Entry 4HEA (X-ray diffraction, 3.30 A resolution); this record covers chains 1 and 2 of the 16 polymer chains in the assembly.

# Chain 1
Protein: NADH-quinone oxidoreductase subunit 1
Source organism: Thermus thermophilus
Notes: EC 1.6.5.3
UniProtKB: Q56222 (NQO1_THET8); numbering as in UniProt (aligned over 1-438)
Sequence (438 residues; each row starts with the number of its first residue):
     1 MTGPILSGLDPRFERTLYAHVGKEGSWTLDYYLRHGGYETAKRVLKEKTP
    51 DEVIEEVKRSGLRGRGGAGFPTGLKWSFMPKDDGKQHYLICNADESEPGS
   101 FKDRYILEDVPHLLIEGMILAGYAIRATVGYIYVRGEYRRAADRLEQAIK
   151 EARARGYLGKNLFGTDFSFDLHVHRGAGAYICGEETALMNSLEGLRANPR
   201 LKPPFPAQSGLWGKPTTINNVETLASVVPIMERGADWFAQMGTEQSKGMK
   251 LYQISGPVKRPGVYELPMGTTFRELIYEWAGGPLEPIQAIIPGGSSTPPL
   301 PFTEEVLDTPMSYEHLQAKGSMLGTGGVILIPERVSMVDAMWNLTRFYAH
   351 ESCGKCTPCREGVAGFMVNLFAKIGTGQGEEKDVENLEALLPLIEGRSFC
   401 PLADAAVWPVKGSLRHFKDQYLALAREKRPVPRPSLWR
Not modelled in the structure: 1
Metal / ion sites: 4Fe-4S cluster Fe: C353, C356, C359, C400
Ligand contacts:
  - FMN (flavin mononucleotide): G64, R65, G66, A68, G69, T72, K75, N92, D94, E95, S96, Y180, I181, G183, E184, E185, I218, N219, N220, T223, P401, L402
  - 4Fe-4S cluster (SF4): I181, P199, S352, C353, G354, K355, C356, C359, R360, S398, F399, C400, L402, A403

# Chain 2
Protein: NADH-quinone oxidoreductase subunit 2
Source organism: Thermus thermophilus
Notes: EC 1.6.5.3
UniProtKB: Q56221 (NQO2_THET8); residues 1-181 here = UniProt positions 1-181
Sequence (181 residues; row label = number of the first residue in the row):
     1 MGFFDDKQDFLEETFAKYPPEGRRAAIMPLLRRVQQEEGWIRPERIEEIA
    51 RLVGTTPTEVMGVASFYSYYQFVPTGKYHLQVCATLSCKLAGAEELWDYL
   101 TETLGIGPGEVTPDGLFSVQKVECLGSCHTAPVIQVNDEPYVECVTRARL
   151 EALLAGLRAGKRLEEIELPGKCGHHVHEVEV
Not modelled in the structure: 1-2, 181
Cystine bridges: C144-C172
Metal / ion sites: 2Fe-2S cluster Fe: C83, C88, C124, C128
Ligand contacts: 2Fe-2S cluster (FES): C83, T85, S87, C88, C124, L125, G126, S127, C128, V133

# Interface between chain 1 and chain 2
Residue-residue contacts - 123 pairs, chain 1 then chain 2:
  Y18(1) - H175(2)
  V21(1) - H175(2)
  G22(1) - H174(2)
  Y88(1) - P19(2)
  S96(1) - C124(2)
  E97(1) - C124(2)
  P98(1) - T85(2)
  P98(1) - C124(2)  hydrophobic
  G99(1) - C128(2)  hydrogen bond (backbone-side chain)
  S100(1) - G126(2)
  F101(1) - G126(2)
  F101(1) - C128(2)
  F101(1) - H129(2)
  R104(1) - G126(2)
  R104(1) - S127(2)
  R104(1) - Y141(2)
  R104(1) - E143(2)  salt bridge
  Y105(1) - H129(2)  hydrogen bond
  Y105(1) - H174(2)  hydrogen bond (side chain-backbone)
  Y105(1) - H175(2)
  D109(1) - H174(2)  salt bridge
  Y131(1) - K17(2)  hydrogen bond (side chain-backbone)
  Y131(1) - Y18(2)
  Y131(1) - P19(2)
  R135(1) - C124(2)  hydrogen bond (side chain-backbone)
  G136(1) - R32(2)
  E137(1) - Q135(2)  hydrogen bond (backbone-side chain)
  E137(1) - Y141(2)  hydrogen bond (backbone-side chain)
  Y138(1) - L125(2)
  Y138(1) - G126(2)  hydrogen bond (side chain-backbone)
  Y138(1) - Y141(2)
  R139(1) - D138(2)  salt bridge
  H172(1) - K17(2)
  H174(1) - Y18(2)  hydrogen bond
  H174(1) - A25(2)
  H174(1) - M28(2)
  H174(1) - P29(2)
  R175(1) - R32(2)
  G176(1) - M28(2)
  G176(1) - R32(2)  hydrogen bond (backbone-side chain)
  A177(1) - M28(2)
  A177(1) - R32(2)
  A177(1) - Y67(2)  hydrophobic
  A177(1) - Y69(2)  hydrogen bond (backbone-backbone)
  A177(1) - Y70(2)  hydrophobic
  A179(1) - Y67(2)  hydrophobic
  C182(1) - Y67(2)  hydrophobic
  S191(1) - M28(2)
  S191(1) - Y67(2)  hydrogen bond
  L192(1) - A25(2)
  E193(1) - R24(2)
  E193(1) - A25(2)  hydrogen bond (backbone-backbone)
  G194(1) - R24(2)  hydrogen bond (backbone-side chain)
  G194(1) - I27(2)
  G194(1) - V63(2)
  L195(1) - R24(2)
  L195(1) - Y67(2)
  R196(1) - G62(2)
  R196(1) - F66(2)
  A197(1) - F66(2)
  N198(1) - F66(2)
  W212(1) - P19(2)
  W212(1) - G22(2)
  W212(1) - A25(2)  hydrophobic
  I254(1) - H129(2)
  S255(1) - S87(2)
  S255(1) - C128(2)
  S255(1) - H129(2)
  V258(1) - V179(2)
  K259(1) - H177(2)
  K259(1) - E178(2)  salt bridge
  K259(1) - V179(2)  hydrogen bond (backbone-backbone)
  R260(1) - H177(2)
  R260(1) - E178(2)  salt bridge
  P261(1) - H129(2)
  P261(1) - V176(2)
  P261(1) - H177(2)  hydrogen bond (backbone-backbone)
  P261(1) - V179(2)
  G262(1) - H129(2)
  G262(1) - H175(2)
  G262(1) - V176(2)
  V263(1) - H175(2)  hydrogen bond (backbone-backbone)
  V263(1) - V176(2)
  Y264(1) - V176(2)  hydrophobic
  L284(1) - V179(2)  hydrophobic
  I291(1) - L86(2)  hydrophobic
  I329(1) - L86(2)  hydrophobic
  I329(1) - S87(2)
  L330(1) - L90(2)
  I331(1) - L86(2)  hydrophobic
  I331(1) - L90(2)  hydrophobic
  P332(1) - L90(2)
  D339(1) - K89(2)  salt bridge
  A340(1) - L86(2)
  N343(1) - A84(2)  hydrogen bond (side chain-backbone)
  N343(1) - T85(2)
  N343(1) - L86(2)  hydrogen bond (side chain-backbone)
  N343(1) - K89(2)
  N343(1) - E94(2)
  L344(1) - L86(2)  hydrophobic
  F347(1) - E123(2)
  H350(1) - S68(2)  hydrogen bond
  H350(1) - E123(2)
  C353(1) - F66(2)  hydrophobic
  R433(1) - K89(2)
  R433(1) - E94(2)  salt bridge
  P434(1) - E95(2)
  S435(1) - E95(2)  hydrogen bond
  S435(1) - R147(2)
  L436(1) - K89(2)
  L436(1) - L90(2)  hydrophobic
  L436(1) - A91(2)
  L436(1) - G92(2)
  L436(1) - E95(2)  hydrogen bond (backbone-side chain)
  W437(1) - A91(2)
  W437(1) - G92(2)
  W437(1) - E95(2)
  W437(1) - L96(2)  hydrophobic
  W437(1) - V145(2)
  W437(1) - T146(2)
  W437(1) - R147(2)  hydrogen bond (backbone-side chain)
  R438(1) - T146(2)  hydrogen bond (backbone-side chain)
  R438(1) - R147(2)  hydrogen bond (backbone-backbone)
Also at the interface, not in a pair above, chain 1 (72 interface residues in all): E108, Y133, R140, V173, G178, I181, P257, V335, E351
Also at the interface, not in a pair above, chain 2 (53 interface residues in all): A16, E21, P132, E139, P140

# In short
72 residues of chain 1 and 53 residues of chain 2 are in contact, with 25 hydrogen bonds and 7 salt bridges.
Polar pairs include R104(1)-E143(2), D109(1)-H174(2) and R139(1)-D138(2). Chain 1 binds 4Fe-4S cluster and
flavin mononucleotide. Chain 2 binds 2Fe-2S cluster.
Here chain 1 is NADH-quinone oxidoreductase subunit 1 and chain 2 is NADH-quinone oxidoreductase subunit 2,
both from Thermus thermophilus. Entry 4HEA (Crystal structure of the entire respiratory complex I from Thermus
thermophilus) was determined by X-ray diffraction (same publication as 4HE8).
